5ZBM - chain A; structure by X-ray diffraction, 2.80 A resolution.

[Chain A]
Name: Glycolate oxidase
Source organism: Nicotiana benthamiana
Reference sequence: E1AXT8 (E1AXT8_NICBE); residues 1-371 here = UniProt positions 1-371
Chain sequence (371 residues; numbered 1 to 371; the number before each row is that of its first residue):
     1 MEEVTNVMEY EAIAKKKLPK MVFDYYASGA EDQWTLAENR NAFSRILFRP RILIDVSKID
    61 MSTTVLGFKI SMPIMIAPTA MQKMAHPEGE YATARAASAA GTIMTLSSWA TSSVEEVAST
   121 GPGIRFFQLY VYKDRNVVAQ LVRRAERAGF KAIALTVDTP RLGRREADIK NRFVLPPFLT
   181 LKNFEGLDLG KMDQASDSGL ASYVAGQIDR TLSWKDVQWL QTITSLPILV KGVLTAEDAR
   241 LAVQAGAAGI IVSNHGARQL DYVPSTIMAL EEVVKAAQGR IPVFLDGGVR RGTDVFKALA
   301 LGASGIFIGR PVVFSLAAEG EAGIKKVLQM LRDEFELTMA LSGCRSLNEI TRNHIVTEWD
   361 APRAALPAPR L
Not modelled in the structure: 1-2, 192-198, 361-371
Small-molecule neighbours: FMN (flavin mononucleotide): Y25, Y26, A77, P78, T79, A80, S107, W109, Q128, Y130, T156, K231, S253, H255, G256, R258, D286, G287, G288, R290, F307, I308, G309, R310, P311

[In short]
Ligands of chain A: flavin mononucleotide.
Chain A is Glycolate oxidase (Nicotiana benthamiana); the structure, Structure of glycolate oxidase containing
FMN from Nicotiana benthamiana, was determined by X-ray diffraction (same publication as 5ZBN).
